Entry 8W2F (electron microscopy, 3.10 A resolution); this record covers chains A and G of the 28 polymer chains in the assembly.

== Chain A ==
Protein: Proteasome endopeptidase complex
Source organism: Plasmodium falciparum 3D7
Notes: EC 3.4.25.1
UniProt: Q8IAR3 (Q8IAR3_PLAF7); numbering as in UniProt (aligned over 1-260)
Amino-acid sequence (260 residues; numbered 1 to 260; the number before each row is that of its first residue):
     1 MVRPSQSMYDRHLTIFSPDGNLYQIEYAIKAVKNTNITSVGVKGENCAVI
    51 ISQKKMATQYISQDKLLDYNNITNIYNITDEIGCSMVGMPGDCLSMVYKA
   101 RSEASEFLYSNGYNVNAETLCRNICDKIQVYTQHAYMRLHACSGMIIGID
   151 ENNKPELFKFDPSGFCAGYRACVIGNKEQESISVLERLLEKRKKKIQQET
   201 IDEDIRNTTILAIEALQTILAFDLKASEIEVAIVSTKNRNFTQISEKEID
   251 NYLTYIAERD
Unresolved in the structure: 1-8, 59-64, 175-180, 194-199, 259-260
Cystine bridges: C121-C166

== Chain G ==
Protein: Proteasome subunit alpha type-3, putative
Source organism: Plasmodium falciparum 3D7
Notes: EC 3.4.25.1
UniProt: O77396 (O77396_PLAF7); residues 1-252 here = UniProt positions 1-252
Amino-acid sequence (252 residues; numbered 1 to 252; the number before each row is that of its first residue):
     1 MAGLSAGYDLSVSTFSPDGRLYQVEYIYKSINNNNTALCLECKDGIICCC
    51 INSNMDKNKMIKKNSYNRIYHVNNNIIITYSGFDGDARNIIDRARSEANT
   101 YYYNFHTNIPLHILVNRISLYIHAYTLYWHMRPFAASIIISSFNEKDKGD
   151 IYCIEPNGACYKYSGIVIGKNKEMFKTEIEKKDYKDINVRDAIEDIYKFI
   201 LTSDDHMNKNNLQNLVNFSWICKESSYEFQNIHEEILTPALNKAVEYIEK
   251 LN
Unresolved in the structure: 1-6, 203-211, 241-252

== Interface between chain A and chain G ==
Pairs across the interface - 54 pairs, chain A then chain G:
  R11(A) with Y8(G)
  H12(A) with G7(G), hydrogen bond (side chain-backbone); Y8(G); T14(G)
  Q24(A) with T14(G); F15(G), hydrogen bond (side chain-backbone)
  Y27(A) with F15(G); S16(G); P17(G); G19(G)
  K30(A) with P17(G); D18(G), salt bridge
  A31(A) with G19(G)
  N34(A) with D18(G), hydrogen bond (side chain-backbone)
  K65(A) with E180(G)
  L66(A) with Y163(G); S164(G), hydrogen bond (backbone-backbone); G165(G); I179(G), hydrophobic; E180(G)
  L67(A) with Y161(G), hydrophobic; K162(G); Y163(G)
  D68(A) with K162(G), hydrogen bond (backbone-backbone); Y163(G)
  N71(A) with K162(G)
  M89(A) with L21(G), hydrophobic
  P90(A) with A159(G), hydrophobic; Y161(G)
  G91(A) with H123(G); G158(G)
  D92(A) with H123(G), salt bridge
  L94(A) with N116(G); L120(G), hydrophobic
  S95(A) with L120(G); H123(G)
  Y98(A) with N116(G); L120(G), hydrophobic
  Y136(A) with L127(G); Y128(G); W129(G)
  M137(A) with L127(G); Y128(G), hydrophobic
  R138(A) with V12(G); S13(G); F15(G); L21(G); H123(G), hydrogen bond; T126(G), hydrogen bond (side chain-backbone); L127(G), hydrogen bond (backbone-backbone)
  L139(A) with F15(G)
  H140(A) with H123(G); L127(G)
  A141(A) with F15(G), hydrophobic
Interface residues without a listed pair, chain A (30 interface residues in all): Y9, A28, M56, A57, A135
Interface residues without a listed pair, chain G (31 interface residues in all): L10, S119, Y152, N157

== In short ==
30 residues of chain A and 31 residues of chain G are in contact; the contacts include 8 hydrogen bonds and 2
salt bridges. Polar pairs include K30(A)-D18(G), D92(A)-H123(G) and H12(A)-G7(G).
Chain A is Proteasome endopeptidase complex and chain G is Proteasome subunit alpha type-3, putative, both
from Plasmodium falciparum 3D7; the structure, Plasmodium falciparum 20S proteasome bound to an inhibitor, was
determined by electron microscopy.
